Entry 6KOE (X-ray diffraction, 3.75 A resolution); this record covers chains A and C of the 4 polymer chains in the assembly.

[Chain A]
Protein: AA3-600 quinol oxidase subunit I
Organism: Bacillus subtilis
UniProt: A0A063X8D0 (A0A063X8D0_BACIU); residues 1-649 here = UniProt positions 1-649
Sequence (655 residues; row label = number of the first residue in the row):
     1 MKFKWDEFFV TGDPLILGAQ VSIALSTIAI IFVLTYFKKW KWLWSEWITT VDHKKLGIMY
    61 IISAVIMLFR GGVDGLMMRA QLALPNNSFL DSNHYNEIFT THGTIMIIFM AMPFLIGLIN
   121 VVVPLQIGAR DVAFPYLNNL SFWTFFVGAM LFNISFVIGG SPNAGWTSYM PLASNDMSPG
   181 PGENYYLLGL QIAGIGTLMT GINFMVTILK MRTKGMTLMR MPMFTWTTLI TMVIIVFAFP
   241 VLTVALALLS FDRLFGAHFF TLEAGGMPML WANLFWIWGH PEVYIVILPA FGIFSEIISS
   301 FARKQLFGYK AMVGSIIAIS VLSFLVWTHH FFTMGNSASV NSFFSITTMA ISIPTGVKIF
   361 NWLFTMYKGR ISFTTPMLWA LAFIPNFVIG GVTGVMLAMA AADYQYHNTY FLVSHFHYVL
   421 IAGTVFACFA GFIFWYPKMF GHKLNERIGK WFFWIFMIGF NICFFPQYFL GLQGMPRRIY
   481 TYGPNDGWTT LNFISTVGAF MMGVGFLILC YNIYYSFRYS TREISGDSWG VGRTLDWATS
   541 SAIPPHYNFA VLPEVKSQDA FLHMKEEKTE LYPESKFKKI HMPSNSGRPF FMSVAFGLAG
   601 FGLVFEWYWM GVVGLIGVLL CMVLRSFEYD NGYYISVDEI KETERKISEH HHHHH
Not modelled in the structure: 1-13, 517-529, 634-655
Differences from the reference sequence: expression tag (650-655)
Metal / ion sites: Cu ion: H280, H329, H330; heme a Fe near H417 (its only coordinating residue here)
Ligand contacts:
  - heme a (HEA), molecule 1: L68, F69, G72, V73, G75, L76, M78, R79, L82, Y95, F99, T100, H102, G103, M106, I107, M110, G165, W166, Y410, V413, F416, H417, L420, I421, V425, F456, C463, F464, Q467, R477, R478, I479, A499, M502, G503, F506
  - heme a (HEA), molecule 2: W166, T167, W276, V283, Y284, I287, H329, H330, F331, T348, I351, S352, I353, T355, G356, I359, F387, V388, G391, V392, G394, V395, L397, A398, D403, H407, L412, H415, F416, V419, L420, R477
  - 2-heptyl-4-hydroxy quinoline N-oxide (HQO): L17, R70, V73, D74, M77, H94, E97, I98, T101, F156, S161
Reported in the primary citation:
  - binding site for 2-heptyl-4-hydroxy quinoline N-oxide: R70, D74, H94
  - mutagenesis - H94F: decreased catalytic activity on DMNH2
  - mutagenesis - D74H, D74N, H94D: decreased catalytic activity
  - mutagenesis - R70H, H94D, H94F, E97Q: increased catalytic activity on 30 muM HQNO

[Chain C]
Protein: AA3-600 quinol oxidase subunit IIII
Organism: Bacillus subtilis
UniProt: A0A063X6N5 (A0A063X6N5_BACIU); numbering as in UniProt (aligned over 1-204)
Sequence (204 residues; numbered 1 to 204; the number before each row is that of its first residue):
     1 MEHAEHGNSN APMEYQSETG RLNILGFWIF LGAEIVLFST LFATFFVLKN RTAGGVLPDE
    61 LFEVNLVMIM TFLLLISSFT CGIAVHEMRR GSLKGVVIWT IITLLLGAGF VGCEINEFVH
   121 YVHEGAALST SAFWSGFFVL LGTHGTHVTI GIFWITGILI QLKKRGLTPQ TSSKIFISSL
   181 YWHFLDVVWI FIFTGVYLMG LGGL
Not modelled in the structure: 1-19, 198-204

[Chain A / chain C interface]
Contacting residue pairs - 57 pairs, chain A then chain C:
  A133(A) with L22(C), hydrophobic
  F134(A) with N23(C); G26(C)
  L137(A) with F27(C), hydrophobic
  I202(A) with G26(C); I29(C); F30(C), hydrophobic
  M205(A) with I29(C), hydrophobic
  V206(A) with L22(C), hydrophobic; G26(C); I29(C), hydrophobic
  K210(A) with L25(C)
  M211(A) with L22(C), hydrophobic
  V236(A) with I29(C); A33(C)
  F237(A) with G32(C); V36(C)
  P240(A) with A33(C); L37(C)
  V241(A) with V36(C), hydrophobic; T40(C)
  V244(A) with L37(C), hydrophobic; T40(C); L41(C), hydrophobic
  L248(A) with L41(C), hydrophobic; T44(C); V139(C), hydrophobic
  F251(A) with V139(C), hydrophobic
  G256(A) with L128(C); S129(C)
  A257(A) with L128(C), hydrophobic; S135(C)
  H258(A) with L128(C); S129(C), hydrogen bond (side chain-backbone); A132(C); S135(C), hydrogen bond (backbone-side chain)
  F259(A) with T44(C); L48(C); S135(C); G136(C); V139(C), hydrophobic
  G265(A) with R51(C), hydrogen bond (backbone-side chain)
  G266(A) with R51(C); A132(C)
  M267(A) with V47(C); L48(C), hydrophobic; R51(C)
  L270(A) with T44(C); V47(C), hydrophobic; L48(C), hydrophobic
  L274(A) with T40(C); T44(C)
  M622(A) with I150(C), hydrophobic
  Y629(A) with F27(C); W154(C); K174(C); I177(C)
Interface residues without a listed pair, chain A (31 interface residues in all): L198, T243, F255, A264, E628
Interface residues without a listed pair, chain C (31 interface residues in all): A43, N50, S131, G157

[In short]
The chain A/chain C interface involves 31 residues from each chain; the contacts include 3 hydrogen bonds.
Polar pairs include H258(A)-S129(C), H258(A)-S135(C) and G265(A)-R51(C). The paper reports a binding site for
2-heptyl-4-hydroxy quinoline N-oxide at R70(A), D74(A) and H94(A); R70H, H94D and H94F of chain A, among
others, increase catalytic activity on 30 muM HQNO; 6 substitutions were tested in all.
Here chain A is AA3-600 quinol oxidase subunit I and chain C is AA3-600 quinol oxidase subunit IIII, both from
Bacillus subtilis. Entry 6KOE (X-ray Structure of the proton-pumping cytochrome aa3-600 menaquinol oxidase
from Bacillus subtilis) was determined by X-ray diffraction, deposited together with 6KOB and 6KOC.
